6BL3 - chains A and B; structure by X-ray diffraction, 2.22 A resolution.

Chain A (and B):
Protein: Prostaglandin G/H synthase 2
Organism: Mus musculus
Notes: EC 1.14.99.1; chain B of this document is another copy of the same molecule, construct and numbering; everything in this record applies to it too
UniProtKB: Q05769 (PGH2_MOUSE); the construct lacks a stretch of the UniProt sequence, so the offset changes along the chain: 33-105 = UniProt 18-90; 106-618 = UniProt 92-604
Chain sequence (587 residues; each row starts with the number of its first residue):
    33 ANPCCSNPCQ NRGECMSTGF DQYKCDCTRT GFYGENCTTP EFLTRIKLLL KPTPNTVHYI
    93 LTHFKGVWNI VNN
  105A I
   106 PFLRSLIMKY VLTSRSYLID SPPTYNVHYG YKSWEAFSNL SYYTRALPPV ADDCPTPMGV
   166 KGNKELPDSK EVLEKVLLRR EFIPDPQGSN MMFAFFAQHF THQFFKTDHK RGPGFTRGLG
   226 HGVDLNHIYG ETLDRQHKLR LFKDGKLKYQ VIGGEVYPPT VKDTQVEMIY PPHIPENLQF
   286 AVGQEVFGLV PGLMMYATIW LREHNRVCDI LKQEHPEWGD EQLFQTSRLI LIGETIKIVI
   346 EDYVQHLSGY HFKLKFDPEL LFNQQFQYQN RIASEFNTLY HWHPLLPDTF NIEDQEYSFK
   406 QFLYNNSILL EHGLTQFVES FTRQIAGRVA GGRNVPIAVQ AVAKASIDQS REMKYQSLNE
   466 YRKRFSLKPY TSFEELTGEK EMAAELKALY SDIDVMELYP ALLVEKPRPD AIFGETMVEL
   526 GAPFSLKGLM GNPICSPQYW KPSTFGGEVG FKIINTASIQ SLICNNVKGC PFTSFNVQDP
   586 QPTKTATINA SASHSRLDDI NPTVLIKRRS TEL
Not modelled in the structure: 584-618
Cystine bridges: Cys-36/Cys-47, Cys-37/Cys-159, Cys-41/Cys-57, Cys-59/Cys-69, Cys-569/Cys-575
Glycans and other covalent adducts: N-acetylglucosamine (NAG) linked to Asn-68, Asn-144, Asn-410
Bound ions: heme Fe near His-388 (its only coordinating residue here)
Ligand contacts:
  - heme (HEM): Tyr-148, Ala-199, Phe-200, Ala-202, Gln-203, His-207, Phe-210, Lys-211, Thr-212, His-214, Leu-294, Val-295, Asn-382, Tyr-385, His-386, Trp-387, His-388, Leu-390, Leu-391, Phe-395, Phe-404, Leu-408, Val-444, Val-447
  - L7M (2-[1-(4-chlorobenzene-1-carbonyl)-5-methoxy-2-methyl-1H-indol-3-yl]-N-[4-({[5-(dimethylamino)naphthalen-1-yl]sulfonyl}amino)butyl]acetamide): Pro-84, Val-89, His-90, Ile-92, Leu-93, Ile-112, Tyr-115, Val-116, Ser-119, Arg-120, Val-349, Leu-352, Ser-353, Tyr-355, Phe-381, Leu-384, Tyr-385, Trp-387, Phe-518, Met-522, Val-523, Glu-524, Gly-526, Ala-527, Ser-530, Leu-531
Swiss-Prot annotation at these positions:
  - active site: His-207 (Proton acceptor), Tyr-385 (For cyclooxygenase activity)
  - binding site (substrate): Arg-120, Tyr-355
  - binding site (heme b): His-388
  - site: Ser-530 (Aspirin-acetylated serine), Asn-606 (Not glycosylated)
  - modified residue: Cys-540 (S-nitrosocysteine), Ser-579 (O-acetylserine)
  - glycosylation (N-linked (GlcNAc...) asparagine): Asn-68, Asn-144, Asn-410, Asn-594
What the authors report for this chain:
  - binding site for L7M: Val-89, Leu-93, Ser-119, Tyr-355, Ser-530
  - conformationally variable residues (side-chain flip): Ser-119, Arg-120
  - mutagenesis - R120A: increased binding to L7M
  - mutagenesis - S119A (IC50 of 0.17 mum), V523I, S530A (IC50 = 0.21 mum): unchanged binding to L7M
  - mutagenesis - V89W: decreased binding to L7M
  - mutagenesis - R120A (IC50 > 4 mum): decreased binding to indomethacin
  - mutagenesis - V523I, S530A (IC50 = 0.22 mum): unchanged binding to indomethacin
  - catalytic residues: Tyr-385 (citing earlier work)

How chain A and chain B interact:
Contacting residue pairs (108):
  Arg-44(A) with Gln-543(B)
  Glu-46(A) with Gln-543(B); Lys-546(B), salt bridge; Ser-548(B), hydrogen bond
  Met-48(A) with His-320(B); Gly-551(B); Gly-552(B)
  Ser-49(A) with His-320(B), hydrogen bond (backbone-side chain); Glu-322(B), hydrogen bond; Trp-323(B), hydrogen bond
  Thr-50(A) with Glu-322(B)
  Gly-51(A) with Glu-322(B), hydrogen bond (backbone-side chain)
  Phe-52(A) with Pro-321(B); Glu-322(B)
  Asp-58(A) with Lys-546(B); Pro-547(B); Ser-548(B), hydrogen bond
  Thr-60(A) with Lys-546(B); Pro-547(B)
  Arg-61(A) with Phe-367(B); Pro-542(B), hydrogen bond (side chain-backbone); Trp-545(B), hydrogen bond (side chain-backbone)
  Asp-125(A) with Gln-543(B), hydrogen bond
  Pro-127(A) with Tyr-373(B), hydrophobic; Ser-541(B)
  Pro-128(A) with Tyr-544(B), hydrogen bond (backbone-side chain)
  Thr-129(A) with Tyr-544(B)
  Tyr-134(A) with Glu-326(B), hydrogen bond; Gln-330(B)
  Tyr-136(A) with Glu-326(B); Gln-327(B), hydrogen bond (side chain-backbone)
  Lys-137(A) with Leu-334(B); Gln-543(B); Tyr-544(B); Thr-549(B), hydrogen bond
  Ser-138(A) with Gln-330(B); Leu-334(B)
  Trp-139(A) with Asp-229(B); Gln-330(B); Arg-333(B); Ile-337(B), hydrophobic; Asn-537(B); Pro-538(B), hydrophobic
  Glu-140(A) with Leu-238(B); Gln-330(B)
  Phe-142(A) with Pro-538(B), hydrophobic; Tyr-544(B)
  Asp-229(A) with Trp-139(B)
  Leu-238(A) with Glu-140(B)
  His-320(A) with Met-48(B); Ser-49(B), hydrogen bond (side chain-backbone)
  Pro-321(A) with Phe-52(B)
  Glu-322(A) with Ser-49(B), hydrogen bond; Thr-50(B); Gly-51(B), hydrogen bond (side chain-backbone); Phe-52(B)
  Trp-323(A) with Ser-49(B), hydrogen bond
  Glu-326(A) with Tyr-134(B), hydrogen bond; Tyr-136(B)
  Gln-327(A) with Tyr-136(B), hydrogen bond (backbone-side chain)
  Gln-330(A) with Tyr-134(B); Tyr-136(B); Ser-138(B); Trp-139(B); Glu-140(B)
  Arg-333(A) with Trp-139(B)
  Leu-334(A) with Lys-137(B)
  Ile-337(A) with Trp-139(B), hydrophobic
  Phe-367(A) with Arg-61(B); Gln-370(B), hydrogen bond (backbone-side chain)
  Asn-368(A) with Gln-370(B)
  Gln-369(A) with Gln-370(B), hydrogen bond (backbone-side chain)
  Gln-370(A) with Phe-367(B), hydrogen bond (side chain-backbone); Asn-368(B); Gln-369(B), hydrogen bond (side chain-backbone)
  Phe-371(A) with Gln-372(B), hydrogen bond (backbone-side chain)
  Gln-372(A) with Phe-371(B), hydrogen bond (side chain-backbone); Gln-372(B); Tyr-373(B), hydrogen bond (side chain-backbone)
  Tyr-373(A) with Pro-127(B), hydrophobic; Gln-372(B), hydrogen bond (backbone-side chain); Gln-374(B), hydrogen bond (backbone-side chain)
  Gln-374(A) with Tyr-373(B), hydrogen bond (side chain-backbone)
  Asn-537(A) with Trp-139(B)
  Pro-538(A) with Trp-139(B), hydrophobic; Phe-142(B), hydrophobic
  Ser-541(A) with Pro-127(B)
  Pro-542(A) with Arg-61(B), hydrogen bond (backbone-side chain)
  Gln-543(A) with Arg-44(B); Glu-46(B); Asp-125(B), hydrogen bond; Lys-137(B)
  Tyr-544(A) with Pro-127(B); Pro-128(B), hydrogen bond (side chain-backbone); Thr-129(B); Lys-137(B); Phe-142(B)
  Trp-545(A) with Arg-61(B), hydrogen bond (backbone-side chain)
  Lys-546(A) with Glu-46(B), salt bridge; Asp-58(B); Thr-60(B)
  Pro-547(A) with Asp-58(B); Thr-60(B)
  Ser-548(A) with Glu-46(B), hydrogen bond; Asp-58(B), hydrogen bond
  Thr-549(A) with Lys-137(B), hydrogen bond
  Gly-551(A) with Met-48(B)
  Gly-552(A) with Met-48(B)
Interface residues without a listed pair, chain A (58 interface residues in all): Val-228, Glu-319, Glu-364, Leu-366
Interface residues without a listed pair, chain B (58 interface residues in all): Val-228, Glu-319, Glu-364, Leu-366

In short:
Chain A and chain B each contribute 58 residues to their interface; the contacts include 36 hydrogen bonds and
2 salt bridges. Polar contacts include Glu-46(A)/Lys-546(B), Glu-46(A)/Ser-548(B) and Ser-49(A)/His-320(B).
From the paper: the catalytic residue Tyr-385(A); R120A of chain A increases binding to L7M; 5 substitutions
were tested in all.
Both chains are Prostaglandin G/H synthase 2 (Mus musculus). Entry 6BL3 (Crystal Complex of Cyclooxygenase-2
with indomethacin-butyldiamine-dansyl conjugate) was determined by X-ray diffraction, deposited together with
6BL4.
